PDB entry 5G0P | X-ray diffraction, 2.10 A resolution | chains A and B

== Chain A (and B) ==
Name: Nitric oxide synthase, brain
Source organism: Rattus norvegicus
Notes: EC 1.14.13.39; fragment: heme domain, residues 297-718; chain B of this document is another copy of the same molecule, construct and numbering; everything in this record applies to it too
UniProt: P29476 (NOS1_RAT); residue numbers follow UniProt; this construct covers 297-718
Amino-acid sequence (422 residues; each row starts with the number of its first residue):
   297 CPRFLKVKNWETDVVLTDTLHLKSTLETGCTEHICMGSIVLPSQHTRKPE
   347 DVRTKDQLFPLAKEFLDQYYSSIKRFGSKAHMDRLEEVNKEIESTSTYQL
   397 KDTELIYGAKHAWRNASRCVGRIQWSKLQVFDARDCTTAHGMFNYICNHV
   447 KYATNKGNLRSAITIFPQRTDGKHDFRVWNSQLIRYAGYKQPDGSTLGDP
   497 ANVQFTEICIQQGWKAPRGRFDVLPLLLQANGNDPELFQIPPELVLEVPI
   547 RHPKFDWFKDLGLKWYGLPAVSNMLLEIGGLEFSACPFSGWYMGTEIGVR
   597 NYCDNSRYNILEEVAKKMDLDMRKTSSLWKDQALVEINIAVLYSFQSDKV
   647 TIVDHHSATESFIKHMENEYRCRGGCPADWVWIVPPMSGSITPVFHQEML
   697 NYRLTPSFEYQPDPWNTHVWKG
Unresolved in the structure: 297-298, 339-349, 718 (chain B: 297-298, 339-347)
Differences from the reference sequence: engineered mutation Val336 (Met in P29476), Asn597 (Asp in P29476)
Metal / ion sites: Zn2+: Cys326, Cys331 (shared with Cys326(B), Cys331(B) of chain B); heme Fe near Cys415 (its only coordinating residue here)
Residues lining bound ligands:
  - tetrahydrobiopterin (H4B), molecule 1: Trp306, Trp676, Phe691, His692, Gln693, Glu694
  - tetrahydrobiopterin (H4B), molecule 2: Ser334, Val336, Arg596, Val677, Trp678
  - heme (HEM): Trp409, Ala412, Arg414, Cys415, Val416, Gly417, Leu424, Ser457, Met570, Phe584, Ser585, Gly586, Trp587, Met589, Glu592, Val649, Trp678, Phe704, Tyr706
  - W67 (6-(2-(5-(3-(dimethylamino)propyl)pyridin-3-yl)ethyl)-4-methylpyridin-2-amine): Val336, Leu337, Gln478, Pro565, Val567, Phe584, Ser585, Gly586, Trp587, Tyr588, Met589, Glu592, Trp678, Tyr706
Swiss-Prot annotation at these positions:
  - binding site ((6R)-L-erythro-5,6,7,8-tetrahydrobiopterin): Ser334, Val677, Trp678, Phe691
  - binding site (heme b): Cys415, Tyr706
  - binding site (L-arginine): Gln478, Trp587, Tyr588, Glu592
  - mutagenesis: Tyr588 (Y588F: No decrease in nitric-oxide synthase activity; Y588H: 50% decrease of nitric-oxide synthase activity; Y588S: 30% decrease of nitric-oxide synthase activity)
What the authors report for this chain:
  - mutagenesis - M336V/D597N: decreased binding to W67

== Chain A / chain B interface ==
Pairs across the interface - 132 pairs, chain A then chain B:
  Leu301(A) - Ile330(B)  hydrophobic
  Trp306(A) - Val336(B)
  Trp306(A) - Leu337(B)  hydrophobic
  Glu307(A) - Asp600(B)
  Glu307(A) - Asn601(B)  hydrogen bond
  Glu307(A) - Ser602(B)  hydrogen bond
  His317(A) - Ile330(B)
  Ser320(A) - His329(B)
  Leu322(A) - Glu328(B)
  Leu322(A) - His329(B)
  Glu323(A) - Glu328(B)
  Thr324(A) - Thr327(B)  hydrogen bond (side chain-backbone)
  Thr324(A) - Glu328(B)  hydrogen bond (backbone-backbone)
  Thr324(A) - His329(B)
  Thr324(A) - Ile330(B)
  Cys326(A) - Cys326(B)  hydrophobic
  Cys326(A) - Thr327(B)
  Cys326(A) - Glu328(B)
  Cys326(A) - Cys331(B)  hydrophobic
  Thr327(A) - Thr324(B)  hydrogen bond (backbone-side chain)
  Thr327(A) - Cys326(B)
  Glu328(A) - Leu322(B)
  Glu328(A) - Glu323(B)
  Glu328(A) - Thr324(B)  hydrogen bond (backbone-backbone)
  Glu328(A) - Cys326(B)
  Glu328(A) - Glu328(B)
  His329(A) - Ser320(B)  hydrogen bond (backbone-side chain)
  His329(A) - Thr321(B)
  His329(A) - Thr324(B)
  His329(A) - Tyr698(B)
  Ile330(A) - Leu301(B)  hydrophobic
  Ile330(A) - His317(B)
  Ile330(A) - Thr324(B)
  Ile330(A) - Leu696(B)  hydrophobic
  Ile330(A) - Asn697(B)
  Ile330(A) - Tyr698(B)  hydrophobic
  Cys331(A) - Thr324(B)
  Cys331(A) - Cys326(B)  hydrophobic
  Cys331(A) - Cys331(B)  hydrophobic
  Cys331(A) - Leu696(B)
  Cys331(A) - Asn697(B)  hydrogen bond (backbone-backbone)
  Met332(A) - Leu301(B)  hydrophobic
  Met332(A) - Leu696(B)  hydrophobic
  Ser334(A) - Trp676(B)
  Ser334(A) - Glu694(B)
  Ser334(A) - Met695(B)  hydrogen bond (side chain-backbone)
  Ile335(A) - Glu694(B)
  Val336(A) - Trp306(B)
  Val336(A) - Glu694(B)  hydrogen bond (backbone-side chain)
  Leu337(A) - Trp306(B)  hydrophobic
  Val595(A) - Ser686(B)
  Arg596(A) - Ser686(B)
  Arg596(A) - Phe691(B)
  Arg596(A) - His692(B)
  Asp600(A) - His692(B)  salt bridge
  Asn601(A) - Glu307(B)  hydrogen bond
  Ser602(A) - Glu307(B)  hydrogen bond (backbone-side chain)
  Leu607(A) - Ile687(B)  hydrophobic
  Thr621(A) - Asp650(B)  hydrogen bond
  Thr621(A) - His652(B)
  Thr621(A) - Ser653(B)  hydrogen bond
  Ser622(A) - Leu638(B)
  Ser622(A) - Gln642(B)  hydrogen bond
  Ser622(A) - Asp650(B)
  Ser623(A) - Ile635(B)
  Leu624(A) - Asn634(B)
  Leu624(A) - Ile635(B)
  Leu624(A) - Leu638(B)  hydrophobic
  Leu624(A) - His651(B)
  Leu624(A) - His652(B)
  Lys626(A) - Ile687(B)
  Asp627(A) - Val631(B)
  Asp627(A) - His651(B)  salt bridge
  Asp627(A) - His652(B)  salt bridge
  Asp627(A) - Ser684(B)  hydrogen bond
  Gln628(A) - Val631(B)
  Gln628(A) - Glu632(B)  hydrogen bond
  Gln628(A) - Ile635(B)
  Leu630(A) - Ile687(B)  hydrophobic
  Val631(A) - Asp627(B)
  Val631(A) - Gln628(B)
  Val631(A) - Val631(B)  hydrophobic
  Glu632(A) - Gln628(B)  hydrogen bond
  Asn634(A) - Leu624(B)
  Ile635(A) - Ser623(B)
  Ile635(A) - Leu624(B)
  Ile635(A) - Gln628(B)
  Leu638(A) - Ser622(B)
  Leu638(A) - Leu624(B)  hydrophobic
  Gln642(A) - Ser622(B)  hydrogen bond
  Asp650(A) - Thr621(B)  hydrogen bond
  Asp650(A) - Ser622(B)
  His651(A) - Leu624(B)
  His651(A) - Asp627(B)  salt bridge
  His652(A) - Thr621(B)
  His652(A) - Asp627(B)  salt bridge
  Trp676(A) - Ser334(B)
  Trp676(A) - Trp676(B)  hydrophobic
  Trp676(A) - Val677(B)  hydrophobic
  Val677(A) - Trp676(B)  hydrophobic
  Pro682(A) - Ser684(B)
  Pro682(A) - Gly685(B)  hydrogen bond (backbone-backbone)
  Pro682(A) - Ser686(B)  hydrogen bond (backbone-backbone)
  Pro682(A) - Phe691(B)  hydrophobic
  Met683(A) - Asp627(B)
  Met683(A) - Ser684(B)
  Ser684(A) - Asp627(B)  hydrogen bond
  Ser684(A) - Pro682(B)
  Ser684(A) - Met683(B)
  Ser684(A) - Ser684(B)
  Gly685(A) - Pro682(B)  hydrogen bond (backbone-backbone)
  Ser686(A) - Val595(B)
  Ser686(A) - Arg596(B)
  Ser686(A) - Asp600(B)
  Ser686(A) - Pro682(B)  hydrogen bond (backbone-backbone)
  Ile687(A) - Lys626(B)
  Ile687(A) - Asp627(B)
  Ile687(A) - Leu630(B)  hydrophobic
  Phe691(A) - Arg596(B)
  His692(A) - Arg596(B)
  His692(A) - Asp600(B)
  Glu694(A) - Ser334(B)
  Glu694(A) - Ile335(B)
  Glu694(A) - Val336(B)  hydrogen bond (side chain-backbone)
  Met695(A) - Ser334(B)  hydrogen bond (backbone-side chain)
  Met695(A) - Ile335(B)
  Leu696(A) - Ile330(B)  hydrophobic
  Leu696(A) - Met332(B)  hydrophobic
  Asn697(A) - Ile330(B)
  Asn697(A) - Cys331(B)  hydrogen bond (backbone-backbone)
  Tyr698(A) - His329(B)
  Tyr698(A) - Ile330(B)  hydrophobic
Other interface residues (no listed pair), chain A (62 interface residues in all): Val303, Thr321, Gly333, Cys599, Ser653
Other interface residues (no listed pair), chain B (63 interface residues in all): Val303, Gly333, Cys599, Leu607, Lys620

== Summary ==
Chain A and chain B form an interface of 62 and 63 residues respectively, with 28 hydrogen bonds and 5 salt
bridges. Polar pairs include Asp600(A)-His692(B), Asp627(A)-His651(B) and Asp627(A)-His652(B). Chain A binds
heme, tetrahydrobiopterin and compound W67. From the paper: M336V/D597N of chain A reduce binding to W67.
Chain A and chain B are both Nitric oxide synthase, brain (Rattus norvegicus); the structure, Structure of rat
neuronal nitric oxide synthase M336V D597N mutant heme domain in complex with
6-(2-(5-(3-(DIMETHYLAMINO)PROPYL)PYRIDIN- ..., was determined by X-ray diffraction (same publication as 5G0N
and 5G0O).
